PDB entry 1GHS | X-ray diffraction, 2.30 A resolution | chain A

# Chain A
Name: 1,3-beta-glucanase
Organism: Hordeum vulgare
Notes: EC 3.2.1.39
UniProt: P15737 (E13B_HORVU); residues 1-306 here correspond to UniProt positions 29-334 (UniProt number = residue number + 28)
Chain sequence (306 residues; row label = number of the first residue in the row):
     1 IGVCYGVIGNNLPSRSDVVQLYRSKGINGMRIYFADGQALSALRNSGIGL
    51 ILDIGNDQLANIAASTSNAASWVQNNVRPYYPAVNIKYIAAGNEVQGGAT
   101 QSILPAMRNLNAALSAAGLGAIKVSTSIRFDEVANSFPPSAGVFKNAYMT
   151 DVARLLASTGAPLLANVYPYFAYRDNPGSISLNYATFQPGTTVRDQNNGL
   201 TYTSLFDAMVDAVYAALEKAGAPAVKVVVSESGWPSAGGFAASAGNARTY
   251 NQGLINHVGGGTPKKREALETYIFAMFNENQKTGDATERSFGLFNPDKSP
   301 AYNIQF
Curated features (UniProtKB/Swiss-Prot):
  - active site: Glu94 (Proton donor), Glu231 (Nucleophile)

# In short
UniProt lists active-site residues Glu94 and Glu231.
Chain A is 1,3-beta-glucanase (Hordeum vulgare); the structure, The three-dimensional structures of two plant
beta-glucan endohydrolases with distinct substrate specificities, was determined by X-ray diffraction together
with 1GHR from the same study.
